Entry 8ETI (electron microscopy, 3.70 A resolution); this record covers chains 1 and F of the 45 polymer chains in the assembly.

[Chain 1]
Molecule: 3497-nt RNA strand
Organism: Schizosaccharomyces pombe
Sequence (3497 nucleotides; each row starts with the number of its first residue; note: 1 number in that range is skipped by the numbering (no residue carries it; nothing is unmodelled there)):
     1 AUUUGACCUCAAAUCAGGUAGGACUACGCGCUGAACUUAAGCAUAUCAAU
    51 AAGCGCAGGAAAAGAAAAUAACCAUGAUUCCCUCAGUAACGGCGAGUGAA
   101 GCGGGAAAAGCUCAAAUUUGAAAUCUGGCAACAUUUCUUUUGUUGUCCGA
   151 GUUGUAAUUUCAAGAAGCUGCUUUGAGUGUAGACGAUCGGUCUAAGUUCC
   201 UUGGAACAGGACGUCAGAGAGGGUGAGAACCCCGUCUUUGGUCGAUUGGA
   251 UAUGCCAUAUAAAGCGCUUUCGAAGAGUCGAGUUGUUUGGGAAUGCAGCU
   301 CUAAAUGGGUGGUAAAUUUCAUCUAAAGCUAAAUAUUGGCGAGAGACCGA
   351 UAGCGAACAAGUAGAGUGAUCGAAAGAUGAAAAGAACUUUGAAAAGAGAG
   401 UUAAAUAGUACGUGAAAUUGCUGAAAGGGAAGCAUUGGAAAUCAGUCUUA
   451 CCUGGGUGAGAUCAGUAGUCUCUUCGCGAGACUAUGCACUCUGAACCUG
   501 GGU
  503A U
   504 AGGUCAGCAUCAGUUUUCGGGGGCGGAAAAAGAAUAAGGGAAGGUGGCUU
   554 UCCGGGUUCUGCCUGGGGAGUGUUUAUAGCCCUUGUUGUAAUACGUCCAC
   604 UGGGGACUGAGGACUGCGGCUUCGUGCCAAGGAUGCUGACAUAAUGGUUU
   654 UCAAUGGCCCGUCUUGAAACACGGACCAAGGAGUCUAGCAUCUAUGCGAG
   704 UGUUUGGGUGAUGAAAACCCAUCCGCGAAAUGAAAGUGAAUGCAGGUGGG
   754 AACGCCCUUGUGGCGUGCACCAUCGACCGACCCGGAAGUUUGUCAAUGGA
   804 AGGGUUUGAGUAAGAGCAUAGCUGUUGGGACCCGAAAGAUGGUGAACUAU
   854 GCCUGAAUAGGGUGAAGCCAGAGGAAACUCUGGUGGAGGCUCGUAGAGAU
   904 UCUGACGUGCAAAUCGAUCUUCAAAUUUGGGUAUAGGGGCGAAAGACUAA
   954 UCGAACCAUCUAGUAGCUGGUUCCUGCCGAAGUUUCCCUCAGGAUAGCAG
  1004 AAACUCAGAUCAGUUUUAUGAGGUAAAGCGAAUGAUUAGAGGUCUUGGGG
  1054 AAGGAAUUUCCUCAACCUAUUCUCAAACUUUAAAUAUGUAAGACGCCCUU
  1104 GUCGCUUAAUUGGACGUGGGCCAUCGAAUGAGAGUUUCUAGUGGGCCAUU
  1154 UUUGGUAAGCAGAACUGGCGAUGCGGGAUGAACCGAACGUGAGGUUAAGG
  1204 UGCCGGAAUGUACGCUCAUCAGACACCAGAAAAGGUGUUAGUUCAUCUAG
  1254 ACAGCAGGACGGUGGCCAUGGAAGUCGGAAUCCGCUAAGGAGUGUGUAAC
  1304 AACUCACCUGCCGAAUGAACUAGCCCUGAAAAUGGAUGGCGCUUAAGCGU
  1354 ACUACCCAUACCUCACCGUCUGGGUUAGCUUUGAGAAGCUCAGACGAGUA
  1404 GGCAGGCGUGGAGGUUUGUGACGAAGCCUUGGGCGUGAGCCUGGGUCGAA
  1454 CAGCCUCUAGUGCAGAUCUUGGUGGAAGUAGCAAAUAUUCAAAUGAGAAC
  1504 UUUGAAGACUGAAGUGGGGAAAGGUUCCAUGUGAACAGCAGUUGGACAUG
  1554 GGUUAGUCGAUCCUAAGAGAUAGGGAAGCUCCGUAUGAAAGUUGCACGAU
  1604 UUUUCGUGCCUCCUAUCGAAAGGGAAUCCGGUUAAUAUUCCGGAACCAGA
  1654 AGGUGGAAUCAACACGGCAACGUAAAUGAAGUUGGAGACGUCGGCGGGAG
  1704 CCCUGGGAAGAGUUCUCUUUUCUUUUUAACAAACCAUUGAACUACCCUGA
  1754 AAUCGGUUUAUCCGGAGCUAGGGUAUGGUGUUUGGAAGAGUUCAGCGCCU
  1804 CAUGCUGAAUCCGGUGCGCUCUCGACGGCCCUUGAAAAUCCAACGGAAGA
  1854 AUGGACCUUCGGGUCCUUGUUUUCACAUCUGGUCGUACUCAUAACCGCAG
  1904 CAGGUCUCCAAGGUGAACAGCCUCUAGUUGAUAGAACAAUGUAGAUAAGG
  1954 GAAGUCGGCAAAAUGGAUCCGUAACUUCGGGAUAAGGAUUGGCUCUAAGG
  2004 GUUGGGUACGUUGGGCCUUGGAACCUGAACGGUUGCUGGACUGAGCGUGG
  2054 ACCGAUGUCUUUUCUCGCCUUUCGGGGUGAGAAGGGAUGUUGGACCUGCU
  2104 UGGACCUUGGCGGCCGGGAAGUCCUUGGUCGGGCUUUUCUCCUUCUCGGG
  2154 GAUUAUGCUCUUACUGGCGUACGUUUAACAACCAACUUAGAACUGGUACG
  2204 GACAAGGGGAAUCUGACUGUCUAAUUAAAACAUAGCAUUGCGAUGGCCAG
  2254 AAAGUGGUGUUGACGCAAUGUGAUUUCUGCCCAGUGCUCUGAAUGUCAAA
  2304 GUGAAGAAAUUCAACCAAGCGCGGGUAAACGGCGGGAGUAACUAUGACUC
  2354 UCUUAAGGUAGCCAAAUGCCUCGUCAUCUAACUAGUGACGCGCAUGAAUG
  2404 GAUUAACGAGAUUCCCACUGUCCCUAUCUACUAUCUAGCGAAACCACAGC
  2454 CUGGGGAACGGGCCAGGCAAAAUCAGCGGGGAAAGAAGACCCUGUUGAGC
  2504 UUGACUCUAGUUUGACAUUGUGAAGAGACAUAGAGGGUGUAGGAUAAGUG
  2554 GGAGUAUGUUUCGGCAUACGCCGGUGAAAUACCACUACCUUUAUCGUUUC
  2604 UUUACUUAAUCAAUGAAGCGGAAUUGGGAUUUAUUUCCCAUAUUCUAGCG
  2654 UUAAAGUUUCUUCGCGAACUGAUCCGCGUUGAUGACAUUGUCAGGUGGGG
  2704 AGUUUGGCUGGGGCGGCACAUCUGUUAAAAGAUAACGCAGGUGUCCUAAG
  2754 GGGGACUCAUCGAGAACAGAAAUCUCGAGUAGAAUAAAAGGGUAAAAGUC
  2804 CCCUUGAUUUUGAUUUUCAGUGUGAAUACAAACCAUGAAAGUGUGGCCUA
  2854 UCGAUCCUUUGUUCCCUCGAAAUUUGAGGACAGAGGUGCCAGAAAAGUUA
  2904 CCACAGGGAUAACUGGCUUGUGGCAGUCAAGCGUUCAUAGCGACGUUGCU
  2954 UUUUGAUUCUUCGAUGUCGGCUCUUCCUAUCAUACCGAAGCAGAAUUCGG
  3004 UAAGCGUUGGAUUGUUCACCCACUAAUAGGGAACGUGAGCUGGGUUUAGA
  3054 CCGUCGUGAGACAGGUUAGUUUUACCCUACUGAUGAAGUGUCGUCGCAAU
  3104 GGUAAUUCAACUUAGUACGAGAGGAACCGUUGAUUCAGAUCAUUGGUAUU
  3154 UGCGGCUGCCUGACAAGGCAAUGCCGCGGAGCUAUCAUCUGCCGGAUAAC
  3204 GGCUGAACGCCUCUAAGCCAGAAUCCGUGCCAGAAAGCGACGAUUUUUUG
  3254 GUCCGCAUGAUUUAUAUGUAUAAAAAUAGAGGUAGGACUUGUUCCUACUC
  3304 UCCUGUAUCGUAGAAGAUGGGCGAUGGUUGAUGAAACGGAAGUGUUUUAU
  3354 UGACUUGUCCAUGAAAUUCCAUUGAAAUCUUGUGCGGAAUCGAAUCCAUU
  3404 GCAUACGACUUUAAUGUGGAACGGGGUAUUGUAAGCAGUAGAGUAGCCUU
  3454 GUUGUUACGAUCUGCUGAGAUUAAGCCUUUGUUCCCAAGAUUUG
Unresolved in the structure: 1-2, 35-49, 91-95, 286-295, 313-318, 474-476, 493, 503A, 552-573, 668-670, 732-746, 780-814, 849-957, 991-994, 1026-1087, 1095-1129, 1227-1230, 1486-2439, 2459-2462, 2481-2924, 2936-2942, 2954-2976, 3011-3031, 3036-3081, 3160-3175, 3247-3268, 3290-3297, 3376-3393, 3442-3464
Differences from the reference sequence: conflict G501 (U9042 in 157310483), U503 (G9040 in 157310483), U2930 (C6612 in 157310483)

[Chain F]
Protein: 60S ribosomal protein L7-B
Organism: Schizosaccharomyces pombe
UniProtKB: P25457 (RL7B_SCHPO); numbering as in UniProt (aligned over 1-250)
Amino-acid sequence (250 residues; numbered 1 to 250; the number before each row is that of its first residue):
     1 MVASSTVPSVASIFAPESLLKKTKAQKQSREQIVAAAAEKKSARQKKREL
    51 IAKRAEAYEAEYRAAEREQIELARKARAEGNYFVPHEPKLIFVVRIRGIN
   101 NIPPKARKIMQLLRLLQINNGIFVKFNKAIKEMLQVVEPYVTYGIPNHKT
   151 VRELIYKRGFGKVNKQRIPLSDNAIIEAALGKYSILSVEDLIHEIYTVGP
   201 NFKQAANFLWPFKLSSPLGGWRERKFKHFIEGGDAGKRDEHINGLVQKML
Unresolved in the structure: 1-11

[Interface between chain 1 and chain F]
Contacting residue pairs (100):
  U518(1) - Lys157(F)  salt bridge to the phosphate
  U519(1) - Leu218(F)  phosphate contact
  U520(1) - Leu218(F)  phosphate contact
  C527(1) - Ile70(F)  sugar contact
  G528(1) - Ile70(F)  phosphate contact
  G528(1) - Arg74(F)  salt bridge to the phosphate
  G529(1) - Arg74(F)  salt bridge to the phosphate
  G529(1) - Arg77(F)  salt bridge to the phosphate
  A531(1) - Arg74(F)  hydrogen bond to the base
  A531(1) - Arg77(F)  salt bridge to the phosphate
  C600(1) - Asn147(F)  hydrogen bond to the phosphate
  C600(1) - Lys149(F)  phosphate contact
  C601(1) - Lys149(F)  phosphate contact
  A602(1) - Glu59(F)  base contact
  A602(1) - His148(F)  base contact
  A602(1) - Arg152(F)  base contact
  C620(1) - Asp172(F)  sugar contact
  G621(1) - Arg44(F)  phosphate contact
  G621(1) - Arg48(F)  hydrogen bond to the phosphate
  G622(1) - Arg48(F)  salt bridge to the phosphate
  A1015(1) - Lys108(F)  hydrogen bond to the sugar
  G1016(1) - Pro104(F)  hydrogen bond to the sugar
  G1016(1) - Lys105(F)  sugar contact
  G1016(1) - Lys108(F)  salt bridge to the phosphate
  U1017(1) - Lys105(F)  hydrogen bond to the phosphate
  U1017(1) - Lys108(F)  salt bridge to the phosphate
  U1017(1) - Ile109(F)  sugar contact
  U1017(1) - Leu112(F)  base contact
  U1018(1) - Lys105(F)  salt bridge to the phosphate
  U1018(1) - Ala129(F)  hydrogen bond to the sugar
  U1018(1) - Glu132(F)  sugar contact
  U1018(1) - Met133(F)  sugar contact
  U1019(1) - Lys128(F)  hydrogen bond to the sugar
  U1019(1) - Ala129(F)  sugar contact
  U1019(1) - Glu132(F)  sugar contact
  A1131(1) - Asn127(F)  sugar contact
  U1132(1) - Leu112(F)  hydrogen bond to the sugar
  U1132(1) - Lys203(F)  salt bridge to the phosphate
  G1133(1) - Gln111(F)  hydrogen bond to the sugar
  G1133(1) - Leu112(F)  sugar contact
  G1133(1) - Lys203(F)  phosphate contact
  A1134(1) - Arg114(F)  salt bridge to the phosphate
  A1134(1) - Lys162(F)  salt bridge to the phosphate
  G1135(1) - Lys165(F)  phosphate contact
  G1170(1) - Pro104(F)  phosphate contact
  G1188(1) - Arg97(F)  salt bridge to the phosphate
  G1188(1) - Phe226(F)  phosphate contact
  A1189(1) - Ile96(F)  phosphate contact
  A1189(1) - Arg97(F)  salt bridge to the phosphate
  A1189(1) - Gly98(F)  hydrogen bond to the phosphate
  A1189(1) - Asn100(F)  base contact
  A1189(1) - Asn101(F)  base contact
  A1189(1) - Ile118(F)  phosphate contact
  A1190(1) - Gly98(F)  phosphate contact
  A1190(1) - Ile99(F)  hydrogen bond to the phosphate
  A1190(1) - Asn100(F)  hydrogen bond to the base
  A1190(1) - Ile118(F)  phosphate contact
  G1197(1) - Ser215(F)  hydrogen bond to the base
  U1198(1) - Ser216(F)  hydrogen bond to the base
  U1198(1) - Pro217(F)  sugar contact
  U1198(1) - Leu218(F)  phosphate contact
  U1198(1) - Gly219(F)  phosphate contact
  U1199(1) - Ser216(F)  sugar contact
  U1199(1) - Pro217(F)  phosphate contact
  U1199(1) - Leu218(F)  phosphate contact
  U1199(1) - Gly219(F)  hydrogen bond to the phosphate
  U1199(1) - Gly220(F)  hydrogen bond to the phosphate
  U1199(1) - Trp221(F)  hydrogen bond to the sugar
  A1200(1) - Trp221(F)  sugar contact
  A1200(1) - Arg222(F)  phosphate contact
  A1200(1) - Lys225(F)  sugar contact
  A1200(1) - Phe226(F)  sugar contact
  A1201(1) - Glu223(F)  phosphate contact
  A1201(1) - Arg224(F)  phosphate contact
  A1201(1) - Lys225(F)  hydrogen bond to the phosphate
  A1363(1) - Ile118(F)  sugar contact
  C1364(1) - Gln117(F)  phosphate contact
  C1364(1) - Ile118(F)  sugar contact
  C1364(1) - Asn119(F)  sugar contact
  C1364(1) - Leu214(F)  hydrogen bond to the sugar
  C1364(1) - Ser215(F)  hydrogen bond to the base
  C1364(1) - Ser216(F)  base contact
  C1365(1) - Gln117(F)  phosphate contact
  C1365(1) - Arg158(F)  hydrogen bond to the sugar
  C1365(1) - Lys213(F)  salt bridge to the phosphate
  C1365(1) - Leu214(F)  sugar contact
  C1365(1) - Ser215(F)  hydrogen bond to the sugar
  U1366(1) - Arg167(F)  salt bridge to the phosphate
  G1375(1) - Gln166(F)  base contact
  A1380(1) - Ser18(F)  hydrogen bond to the sugar
  A1380(1) - Lys21(F)  base contact
  A1380(1) - Lys22(F)  sugar contact
  G1381(1) - Lys22(F)  salt bridge to the phosphate
  C1382(1) - Lys22(F)  sugar contact
  C1382(1) - Gln26(F)  base contact
  A1395(1) - Gln166(F)  hydrogen bond to the base
  A1395(1) - Ile168(F)  sugar contact
  G1396(1) - Gln166(F)  sugar contact
  G1396(1) - Arg167(F)  hydrogen bond to the sugar
  A1397(1) - Arg167(F)  salt bridge to the phosphate
Other interface residues (no listed pair), chain 1 (52 interface residues in all): U517, A530, U599, U1169, G1171, G1202, U1356, U1383, C1398
Other interface residues (no listed pair), chain F (68 interface residues in all): Leu19, Ala25, Leu113, Val124, Ile130, Asn164, Asn207, Asn243, Gln247, Leu250

[In short]
52 residues of chain 1 and 68 residues of chain F are in contact; the contacts include 26 hydrogen bonds and
18 salt bridges. Polar contacts include A531(1)-Arg74(F), A1190(1)-Asn100(F) and G1197(1)-Ser215(F).
Here chain 1 is a 3497-nt RNA strand and chain F is 60S ribosomal protein L7-B, both from Schizosaccharomyces
pombe. Entry 8ETI (Fkbp39 associated 60S nascent ribosome State 1) was determined by electron microscopy (same
publication as 8ESQ, 8ESR, 8ETC, 8ETG, 8ETH, 8ETJ and 3 further entries).
